PDB entry 2P2N | X-ray diffraction, 1.90 A resolution | chains A and B of the 4 polymer chains in the assembly

# Chain A (and B)
Molecule: L-asparaginase I
Organism: Escherichia coli
Notes: EC 3.5.1.1; chain B of this document is another copy of the same molecule, construct and numbering; everything in this record applies to it too
Reference sequence: P0A962 (ASPG1_ECOLI); residues 1-338 here = UniProt positions 1-338
Sequence (358 residues; row label = number of the first residue in the row; numbers below 1 keep their minus sign (Met-19 is residue -19)):
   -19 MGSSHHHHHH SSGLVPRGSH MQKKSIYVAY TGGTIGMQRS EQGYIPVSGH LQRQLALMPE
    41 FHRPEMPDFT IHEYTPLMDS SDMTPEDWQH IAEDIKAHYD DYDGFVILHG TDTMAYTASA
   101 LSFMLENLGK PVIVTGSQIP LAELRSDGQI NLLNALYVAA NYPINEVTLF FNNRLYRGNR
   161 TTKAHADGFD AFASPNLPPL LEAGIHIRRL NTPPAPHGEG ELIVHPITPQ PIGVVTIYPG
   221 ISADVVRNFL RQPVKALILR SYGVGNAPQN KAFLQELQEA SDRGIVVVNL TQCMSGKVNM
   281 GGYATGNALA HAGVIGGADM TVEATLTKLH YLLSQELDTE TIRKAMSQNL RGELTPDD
Not modelled in the structure: -19 to 2, 18-39, 280-287, 337-338 (chain B: -19 to -5, 14-27, 281-287, 338)
Differences from the reference sequence: cloning artifact (-19 to 0)
Swiss-Prot annotation at these positions:
  - active site: Thr14 (O-isoaspartyl threonine intermediate)
  - binding site (L-asparagine): Asp59 to Ser61, Thr91, Asp92, Thr162, Arg240, Thr271 to Cys273
  - mutagenesis: Thr14 (T14A/V: Loss of enzyme activity), Ser61 (S61Q: Loss of enzyme activity), Thr91 (T91A/V: Loss of enzyme activity), Gln118 (Q118D: Loss of enzyme activity), Thr162 (T162A: No effect on activity at saturating substrate concentration. Abolishes cooperativity), Arg240 (R240A: No effect on activity at saturating substrate concentration. Reduced activity at lower substrate concentrations)
Covalent attachments: aspartic acid (ASP) linked to Thr14
Small-molecule neighbours:
  - asparagine (ASN): Thr162, Arg240, Thr271, Gln272, Cys273, Met274, Thr301, Val302, Glu303
  - asparagine / aspartic acid: Gly13, Met17, Met58, Asp59, Ser60, Ser61, Gly90, Thr91, Asp92, Ser117
What the authors report for this chain:
  - allosteric site: Thr162, Arg240, Thr271, Cys273, Val302, Glu303
  - self-association interface (contacts with another copy of this molecule); pairs are residue here / residue on that copy: Asn228-Asn228 (hydrophobic contact), Phe229-Val225
  - conformationally variable residues (helix shift, loop rearrangement, order/disorder transition): Thr14 to Val27, Gln18 to Pro39, Gln118, Arg125, Arg160 to Ser174, Asn228, Phe229
  - mutagenesis - R240A: decreased catalytic activity on asparagine
  - catalytic residues: Lys163 (proposed by the authors, not directly observed)
  - catalytic residues: Ser60, Asp92 (by similarity / conservation)
  - binding site for aspartic acid: Thr14, Ile15, Ser60, His89, Thr91, Asp92, Ser117, Gln118
  - mutagenesis - D170Q: unchanged catalytic activity
  - mutagenesis - T14A, T14V, S61Q, T91A, T91V, Q118D: abolished catalytic activity
  - catalytic residues: Gln118
  - specificity-determining residues: Asn246 (proposed by the authors, not directly observed)
  - binding site for asparagine: Asp59, Ser60, Ser61, Asp92, Thr162, Arg240, Thr271, Cys273, Val302, Glu303
  - catalytic residues: Tyr24 (citing earlier work)

# Interface between chain A and chain B
Pairs across the interface (48):
  Glu40(A) with Leu124(B); Arg125(B), hydrogen bond (side chain-backbone); Ser126(B); Gln129(B), hydrogen bond
  Arg43(A) with Ala122(B), hydrogen bond (side chain-backbone); Glu123(B); Leu124(B)
  Glu45(A) with Leu124(B)
  Met46(A) with Leu124(B), hydrophobic
  Gln118(A) with Ile185(B)
  Ile119(A) with Gly184(B)
  Ala122(A) with Arg43(B), hydrogen bond (backbone-side chain)
  Glu123(A) with Arg43(B)
  Leu124(A) with Glu40(B); Arg43(B); Met46(B), hydrophobic; Tyr137(B), hydrophobic
  Arg125(A) with Leu133(B); Asn134(B); Ala183(B); Gly184(B), hydrogen bond (side chain-backbone); Ile185(B), hydrogen bond (side chain-backbone); Ile187(B)
  Leu133(A) with Leu124(B), hydrophobic; Arg125(B)
  Asn134(A) with Arg125(B)
  Tyr137(A) with Leu124(B), hydrophobic; Arg125(B)
  Asn153(A) with Phe169(B)
  Ala166(A) with Ile185(B)
  Asp167(A) with Gly184(B); Ile185(B), hydrogen bond (backbone-backbone); His186(B)
  Phe169(A) with Asn153(B); Ala183(B); Gly184(B)
  Ala183(A) with Arg125(B); Phe169(B)
  Gly184(A) with Ile119(B); Arg125(B), hydrogen bond (backbone-side chain); Asp167(B); Phe169(B)
  Ile185(A) with Gln118(B); Arg125(B), hydrogen bond (backbone-side chain); Ala166(B); Asp167(B), hydrogen bond (backbone-backbone)
  His186(A) with Asp167(B)
  Ile187(A) with Arg125(B)
Interface residues without a listed pair, chain A (23 interface residues in all): Ile130
Interface residues without a listed pair, chain B (26 interface residues in all): Glu45, Ile130, Gly168

# Summary
Chain A and chain B form an interface of 23 and 26 residues respectively; the contacts include 10 hydrogen
bonds. Polar contacts include Glu40(A)-Arg125(B), Glu40(A)-Gln129(B) and Arg43(A)-Ala122(B). The paper reports
catalytic residues Lys163(A), Ser60(A) and Asp92(A) among others; T14A, T14V and S61Q of chain A, among
others, abolish catalytic activity; 8 substitutions were tested in all.
Both chains are L-asparaginase I (Escherichia coli). Entry 2P2N (Crystal Structure and Allosteric Regulation
of the Cytoplasmic Escherichia coli L-Asparaginase I) was determined by X-ray diffraction, deposited together
with 2HIM and 2P2D.
